PDB entry 6J75 | X-ray diffraction, 2.69 A resolution | chains A and B

# Chain A (and B)
Protein: Aldehyde dehydrogenase A
Organism: Vibrio variabilis
Notes: EC 1.2.1.22; chain B of this document is another copy of the same molecule, construct and numbering; everything in this record applies to it too
UniProt: A0A090SK43 (A0A090SK43_9VIBR); numbering as in UniProt (aligned over 1-480)
Amino-acid sequence (488 residues; numbered 1 to 488; the number before each row is that of its first residue):
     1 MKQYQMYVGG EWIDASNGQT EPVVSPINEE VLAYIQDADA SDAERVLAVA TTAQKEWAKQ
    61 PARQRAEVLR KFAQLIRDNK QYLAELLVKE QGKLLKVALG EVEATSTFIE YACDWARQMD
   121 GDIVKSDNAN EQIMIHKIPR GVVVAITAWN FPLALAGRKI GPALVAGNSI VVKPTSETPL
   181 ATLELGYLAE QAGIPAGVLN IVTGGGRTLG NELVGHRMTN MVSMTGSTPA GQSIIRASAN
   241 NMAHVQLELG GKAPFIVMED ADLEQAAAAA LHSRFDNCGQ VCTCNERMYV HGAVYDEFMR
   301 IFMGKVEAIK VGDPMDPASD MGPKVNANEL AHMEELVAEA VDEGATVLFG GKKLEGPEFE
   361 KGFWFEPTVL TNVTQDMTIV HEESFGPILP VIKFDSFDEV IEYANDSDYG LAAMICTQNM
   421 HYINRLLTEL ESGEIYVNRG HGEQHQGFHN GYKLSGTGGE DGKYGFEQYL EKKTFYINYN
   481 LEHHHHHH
Not modelled in the structure: 1-2, 480-488
Differences from the reference sequence: expression tag (481-488)
What the authors report for this chain:
  - catalytic residues: Glu248, Cys282 (proposed by the authors, not directly observed)
  - mutagenesis - E248A, E443A: abolished catalytic activity
  - specificity-determining residues: Ser233 (proposed by the authors, not directly observed)

# Chain A / chain B interface
Residue-residue contacts - 120 pairs, chain A then chain B:
  Asp122(A) with Lys463(B), salt bridge; Tyr464(B), hydrogen bond
  Val124(A) with Gln446(B)
  Lys125(A) with Gln446(B), hydrogen bond (backbone-side chain)
  Ser126(A) with Gln444(B), hydrogen bond
  Asp127(A) with Gln444(B), hydrogen bond (backbone-side chain); Gln446(B), hydrogen bond
  Asn128(A) with Gln444(B)
  Glu131(A) with Arg439(B), salt bridge; Gln444(B), hydrogen bond
  Ile133(A) with Gln444(B)
  Ile135(A) with Phe448(B), hydrophobic
  His136(A) with Leu427(B)
  Lys137(A) with Tyr464(B), hydrogen bond
  Ile138(A) with Tyr452(B)
  Arg217(A) with Asp408(B), salt bridge
  Thr228(A) with Met242(B)
  Gln232(A) with Ala239(B), hydrogen bond (side chain-backbone); Asn240(B); Met242(B)
  Ile235(A) with Ile235(B); Ser238(B); Ala239(B), hydrophobic; Met242(B), hydrophobic
  Arg236(A) with Ala239(B)
  Ser238(A) with Ile235(B)
  Ala239(A) with Gln232(B), hydrogen bond (backbone-side chain); Ile235(B), hydrophobic; Arg236(B)
  Asn240(A) with Leu454(B)
  Met242(A) with Gln232(B); Leu249(B), hydrophobic; Lys453(B); Leu454(B), hydrophobic; Gly456(B); Thr457(B)
  Leu249(A) with Met242(B), hydrophobic
  Gln265(A) with Asn478(B)
  Asp408(A) with Arg217(B), salt bridge
  Leu426(A) with Lys473(B)
  Leu427(A) with His136(B); Ile138(B), hydrophobic; Lys473(B), hydrogen bond (backbone-side chain)
  Leu430(A) with Lys473(B), hydrogen bond (backbone-side chain)
  Ser432(A) with Lys473(B)
  Gly433(A) with Lys473(B); Thr474(B), hydrogen bond (backbone-backbone)
  Glu434(A) with Thr474(B)
  Ile435(A) with Lys473(B); Thr474(B), hydrogen bond (backbone-backbone); Phe475(B); Tyr476(B), hydrogen bond (backbone-backbone)
  Tyr436(A) with Tyr476(B)
  Val437(A) with Tyr476(B), hydrogen bond (backbone-backbone); Asn478(B), hydrogen bond (backbone-backbone)
  Asn438(A) with Asn478(B)
  Arg439(A) with Asn128(B); Glu131(B), salt bridge; Tyr476(B); Asn478(B)
  Glu443(A) with Tyr476(B)
  Gln444(A) with Ser126(B), hydrogen bond; Asp127(B), hydrogen bond (side chain-backbone); Asn128(B); Glu131(B), hydrogen bond; Ile133(B); Tyr476(B), hydrogen bond (backbone-side chain)
  Gln446(A) with Val124(B); Lys125(B); Asp127(B), hydrogen bond
  Gly447(A) with Tyr476(B)
  Phe448(A) with Ile135(B), hydrophobic; Lys472(B); Thr474(B), hydrogen bond (backbone-side chain)
  Asn450(A) with Glu471(B), hydrogen bond; Lys472(B), hydrogen bond (side chain-backbone)
  Tyr452(A) with Ile138(B); Glu471(B); Lys472(B), hydrogen bond (side chain-backbone); Lys473(B)
  Lys453(A) with Met242(B)
  Leu454(A) with Arg217(B); Asn240(B); Met242(B)
  Gly456(A) with Met242(B)
  Thr457(A) with Met242(B)
  Lys463(A) with Asp122(B), salt bridge
  Tyr464(A) with Asp122(B), hydrogen bond; Lys137(B), hydrogen bond; Lys472(B)
  Glu471(A) with Asn450(B), hydrogen bond; Tyr452(B)
  Lys472(A) with Phe448(B); Asn450(B), hydrogen bond (backbone-side chain); Tyr452(B), hydrogen bond (backbone-side chain); Tyr464(B)
  Lys473(A) with Leu426(B), hydrogen bond (side chain-backbone); Leu427(B), hydrogen bond (side chain-backbone); Leu430(B), hydrogen bond (side chain-backbone); Ser432(B); Gly433(B); Ile435(B); Tyr452(B)
  Thr474(A) with Gly433(B), hydrogen bond (backbone-backbone); Glu434(B); Ile435(B), hydrogen bond (backbone-backbone); Phe448(B), hydrogen bond (side chain-backbone)
  Phe475(A) with Ile435(B)
  Tyr476(A) with Ile435(B), hydrogen bond (backbone-backbone); Tyr436(B); Val437(B), hydrogen bond (backbone-backbone); Arg439(B); Glu443(B); Gln444(B), hydrogen bond (side chain-backbone); Gly447(B)
  Ile477(A) with Val437(B), hydrophobic
  Asn478(A) with Gln265(B); Val437(B), hydrogen bond (backbone-backbone); Asn438(B); Arg439(B)
Also at the interface, not in a pair above, chain A (59 interface residues in all): Asn241, Ile423, Glu467
Also at the interface, not in a pair above, chain B (60 interface residues in all): Thr228, Asn241, Ile423, Gly442, Glu467, Ile477

# Overview
59 residues of chain A and 60 residues of chain B are in contact; the contacts include 40 hydrogen bonds and 6
salt bridges. Among the polar pairs are Asp122(A)-Lys463(B), Glu131(A)-Arg439(B) and Arg217(A)-Asp408(B). The
paper reports catalytic residues Glu248(A) and Cys282(A); E248A and E443A of chain A abolish catalytic
activity.
Both chains are Aldehyde dehydrogenase A (Vibrio variabilis). Entry 6J75 (Structure of 3,6-anhydro-L-galactose
Dehydrogenase) was determined by X-ray diffraction together with 6J76 from the same study.
